1J3Z - chains A and C of the 4 polymer chains in the assembly; structure by X-ray diffraction, 1.60 A resolution.

# Chain A (and C)
Name: Hemoglobin alpha Chain
From: Homo sapiens
Notes: chain C of this document is another copy of the same molecule, construct and numbering; everything in this record applies to it too
Reference sequence: P69905 (HBA_HUMAN); numbering as in UniProt (aligned over 1-141)
Sequence (141 residues; numbered 1 to 141; the number before each row is that of its first residue):
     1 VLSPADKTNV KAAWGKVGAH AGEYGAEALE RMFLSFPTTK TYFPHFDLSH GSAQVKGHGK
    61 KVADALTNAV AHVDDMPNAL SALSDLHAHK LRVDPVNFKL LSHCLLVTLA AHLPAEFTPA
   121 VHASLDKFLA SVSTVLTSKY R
UniProt features mapped onto this chain:
  - site: K61 (Not glycated)
  - natural variant: D6 (A6D: In J-Toronto; this construct carries the variant), A13 (A13D: In J-Paris 1/J-Aljezur), E27 (A27E: In Shenyang; this construct carries the variant), K61 (K61N: In Zambia; deletion: In Clinic), D64 (A64D: In Pontoise; this construct carries the variant), D75 (D75A: In Lille; D75G: In Chapel Hill; D75N: In G-Pest), A111 (A111D: In Petah Tikva)
Ion coordination: heme Fe: H87 (together with carbon monoxide)
Small-molecule neighbours: carbon monoxide / heme: L29, M32, T39, Y42, F43, H45, F46, H58, K61, V62, A65, L66, L83, L86, H87, L91, V93, N97, F98, L101, L105, V132, L136

# How chain A and chain C interact
Pairs across the interface (6; chain A residue first):
  D126(A) with R141(C), salt bridge
  K127(A) with R141(C), hydrogen bond (side chain-backbone)
  A130(A) with R141(C)
  S138(A) with V1(C)
  R141(A) with D126(C), salt bridge; K127(C), hydrogen bond (backbone-side chain)
Also at the interface, not in a pair above, chain A (6 interface residues in all): V1
Also at the interface, not in a pair above, chain C (7 interface residues in all): A123, A130, S138

# In short
The interface between chain A and chain C involves 6 residues on one side and 7 on the other, with 2 hydrogen
bonds and 2 salt bridges. Polar pairs include D126(A)-R141(C) and K127(A)-R141(C). Chain A binds carbon
monoxide / heme.
Both chains are Hemoglobin alpha Chain (Homo sapiens). Entry 1J3Z (Direct observation of photolysis-induced
tertiary structural changes in human haemoglobin; Crystal structure of alpha(Fe-CO)-beta(Ni) hemoglobin (laser
...) was determined by X-ray diffraction, deposited together with 1J3Y, 1J40 and 1J41.
